1HJ4 - chains A and B; structure by X-ray diffraction, 1.60 A resolution.

Chain A (and B):
Molecule: Nitrite reductase
Organism: Paracoccus pantotrophus
Notes: EC 1.7.2.1, 1.7.99.1; chain B of this document is another copy of the same molecule, construct and numbering; everything in this record applies to it too
UniProtKB: P72181 (NIRS_PARPN); residues 1-567 here correspond to UniProt positions 30-596 (UniProt number = residue number + 29)
Amino-acid sequence (567 residues; row label = number of the first residue in the row):
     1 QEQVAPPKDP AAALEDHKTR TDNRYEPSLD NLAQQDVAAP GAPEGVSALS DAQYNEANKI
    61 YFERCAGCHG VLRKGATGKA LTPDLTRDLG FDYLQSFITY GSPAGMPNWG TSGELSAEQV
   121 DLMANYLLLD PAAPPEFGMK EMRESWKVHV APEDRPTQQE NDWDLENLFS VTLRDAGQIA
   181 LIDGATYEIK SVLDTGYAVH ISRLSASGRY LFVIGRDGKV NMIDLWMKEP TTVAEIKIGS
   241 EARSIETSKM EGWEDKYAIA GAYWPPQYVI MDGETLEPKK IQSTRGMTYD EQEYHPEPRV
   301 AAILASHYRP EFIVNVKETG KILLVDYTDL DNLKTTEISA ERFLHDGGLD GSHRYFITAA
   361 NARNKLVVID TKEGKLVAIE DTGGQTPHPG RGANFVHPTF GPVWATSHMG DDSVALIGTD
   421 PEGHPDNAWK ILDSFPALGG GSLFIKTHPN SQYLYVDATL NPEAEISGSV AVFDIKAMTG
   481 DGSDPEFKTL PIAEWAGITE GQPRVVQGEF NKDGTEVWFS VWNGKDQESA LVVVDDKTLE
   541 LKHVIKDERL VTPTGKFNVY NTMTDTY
Not modelled in the structure: 1-16 (chain B: 1-25)
Covalently attached groups: heme c (HEC) linked to C65, C68
Metal / ion sites: heme c Fe: H17, H69; heme d Fe: Y25, H200
Residues lining bound ligands:
  - heme d (DHE): Y25, E26, P27, S28, M106, W109, T172, R174, V199, H200, I201, R203, R216, R243, S244, I245, Y263, A301, A302, I303, H345, R391, L443, F444, Q507, W522, T554, G555, F557
  - heme c (HEC): H17, N23, R64, H69, T77, G78, K79, L81, L89, Y93, L94, F97, I98, S102, P103, L115, M123, L127
Curated features (UniProtKB/Swiss-Prot):
  - binding site (heme c): H17, C65, C68, H69, K79, Y93
  - binding site (heme d1): Y25, S28, W109, R174, H200, R203, R216, R243, Y263, R391, Q507, T554

Chain A / chain B interface:
Contacting residue pairs - 62 pairs, chain A then chain B:
  G41(A) with G41(B); A42(B); P43(B)
  A42(A) with G41(B)
  P43(A) with A39(B); G41(B)
  E136(A) with Y294(B)
  G138(A) with Q292(B)
  M139(A) with E291(B); Q292(B), hydrogen bond (backbone-backbone)
  K279(A) with Q292(B), hydrogen bond (backbone-side chain)
  K280(A) with Q292(B); S339(B), hydrogen bond
  I281(A) with M287(B); Q292(B), hydrogen bond (backbone-side chain)
  Q282(A) with E337(B)
  S283(A) with G286(B); Y294(B)
  R285(A) with Y294(B)
  M287(A) with I281(B)
  E291(A) with M139(B)
  Q292(A) with G138(B); M139(B), hydrogen bond (backbone-backbone); K279(B), hydrogen bond (side chain-backbone); K280(B); I281(B), hydrogen bond (side chain-backbone)
  Y294(A) with E136(B); S283(B); R285(B); Y294(B)
  D329(A) with K375(B)
  D331(A) with E337(B); I338(B); S339(B), hydrogen bond (backbone-backbone)
  N332(A) with T336(B); E337(B); I338(B); G374(B); K375(B); L376(B), hydrogen bond (side chain-backbone)
  L333(A) with T335(B); T336(B); E337(B), hydrogen bond (backbone-backbone)
  K334(A) with T335(B); T336(B)
  T335(A) with L333(B); K334(B); T335(B), hydrogen bond (backbone-backbone)
  T336(A) with N332(B); L333(B); K334(B)
  E337(A) with Q282(B), hydrogen bond; D331(B); N332(B); L333(B), hydrogen bond (backbone-backbone)
  I338(A) with D331(B); N332(B)
  S339(A) with K280(B), hydrogen bond; D331(B), hydrogen bond (backbone-backbone)
  G374(A) with N332(B)
  K375(A) with N332(B)
  L376(A) with N332(B), hydrogen bond (backbone-side chain)
Interface residues without a listed pair, chain A (32 interface residues in all): A39, G286, K321
Interface residues without a listed pair, chain B (31 interface residues in all): K321

In short:
Chain A and chain B form an interface of 32 and 31 residues respectively; the contacts include 16 hydrogen
bonds. Polar pairs include K279(A)-Q292(B), K280(A)-S339(B) and I281(A)-Q292(B). Chain A binds heme d. Heme c
is covalently linked to C65(A).
Chain A and chain B are both Nitrite reductase (Paracoccus pantotrophus); the structure, Cytochrome cd1
Nitrite Reductase, x-ray reduced dioxygen complex, was determined by X-ray diffraction, deposited together
with 1HJ3 and 1HJ5.
